8DO3 - chains C and A of the 3 polymer chains in the assembly; structure by electron microscopy, 3.22 A resolution.

== Chain C ==
Protein: Protein transport protein Sec61 subunit beta
Source organism: Homo sapiens
UniProtKB: P60468 (SC61B_HUMAN); residue numbers follow UniProt; this construct covers 1-96
Chain sequence (96 residues; row label = number of the first residue in the row):
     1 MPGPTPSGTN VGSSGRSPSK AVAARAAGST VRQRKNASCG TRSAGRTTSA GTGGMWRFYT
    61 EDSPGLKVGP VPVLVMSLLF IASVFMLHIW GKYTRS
Not modelled in the structure: 1-64, 96
Curated features (UniProtKB/Swiss-Prot):
  - modified residue: Pro2 (N-acetylproline), Ser7 (Phosphoserine), Thr9 (Phosphothreonine), Ser13 (Phosphoserine), Ser14 (Phosphoserine), Ser17 (Phosphoserine)
  - lipidation: Cys39 (S-palmitoyl cysteine)
  - mutagenesis: Cys39 (C39S: Abolishes S-acylation)

== Chain A ==
Protein: Protein transport protein Sec61 subunit alpha isoform 1
Source organism: Homo sapiens
UniProtKB: P61619 (S61A1_HUMAN); residues 1-476 here = UniProt positions 1-476
Chain sequence (476 residues; numbered 1 to 476; the number before each row is that of its first residue):
     1 MAIKFLEVIK PFCVILPEIQ KPERKIQFKE KVLWTAITLF IFLVCCQIPL FGIMSSDSAD
    61 PFYWMRVILA SNRGTLMELG ISPIVTSGLI MQLLAGAKII EVGDTPKDRA LFNGAQKLFG
   121 MIITIGQSIV YVMTGMYGDP SEMGAGICLL ITIQLFVAGL IVLLLDELLQ KGYGLGSGIS
   181 LFIATNICET IVWKAFSPTT VNTGRGMEFE GAIIALFHLL ATRTDKVRAL REAFYRQNLP
   241 NLMNLIATIF VFAVVIYFQG FRYELPIRST KVRGQIGIYP IKLFYTSNIP IILQSALVSN
   301 LYVISQMLSA RFSGNLLVSL LGTWSDTSSG GPARAYPVGG LCYYLSPPES FGSVLEDPVH
   361 AVVYIVFMLG SCAFFSKTWI EVSGSSPRDI AKQFKDQGMV INGKRETSIY RELKKIIPTA
   421 AAFGGLCIGA LSVLADFLGA IGSGTGILLA VTIIYQYFEI FVKEQSEVGS MGALLF
Not modelled in the structure: 1-6, 98-105, 224-226, 326-333, 469-476
Construct notes: conflict Tyr263 (Val in P61619), Pro387 (Ala in P61619), Arg388 (Lys in P61619), Ile390 (Val in P61619), Asp396 (Glu in P61619), Gly398 (Gln in P61619), Lys414 (Asn in P61619), Lys415 (Arg in P61619), Ile416 (Tyr in P61619); engineered mutation Glu264 (Asp in P61619), Arg268 (Lys in P61619), Thr270 (Ala in P61619), Lys271 (Arg in P61619), Val272 (Tyr in P61619), Ile276 (Tyr in P61619), Gly277 (Asn in P61619), Ile278 (Thr in P61619), Phe394 (Leu in P61619), Ile401 (Met in P61619), Asn402 (Arg in P61619), Lys404 (His in P61619), Ile409 (Met in P61619), Tyr410 (Val in P61619), Arg411 (His in P61619)
Ligand contacts: Eeyarestatin I (SWR; N'-(4-chlorophenyl)-N-[(4R)-3-(4-chlorophenyl)-5,5-dimethyl-1-(2-{(2E)-2-[(2E)-3-(5-nitrofuran-2-yl)prop-2-en-1-ylidene]hydrazinyl}-2-oxoethyl)-2-oxoimidazolidin-4-yl]-N-hydroxyurea): Phe62, Met65, Ile68, Leu69, Ser82, Val85, Thr86, Gln127, Val130, Tyr131, Ser177, Ile179, Ser180, Ile183, Ile292, Ala296, Asn300
Curated features (UniProtKB/Swiss-Prot):
  - natural variant: Val67 (V67G: In ADTKD5), Val85 (V85D: In CVID15), Gln92 (Q92R: In SCN11), Thr185 (T185A: In ADTKD5), Glu381 to Phe476 (deletion: In CVID15)
  - mutagenesis: Tyr344 (Y344H: Reduces cotranslational translocation of APLN precursor/preproapelin)
From the paper describing this entry:
  - binding site for Eeyarestatin I: Gln127, Asn300
  - mutagenesis - Q127L, N300L: decreased binding to cotransin CP2
  - mutagenesis - Q127L, N300L: decreased binding to decatransin
  - mutagenesis - Q127L, N300L: decreased binding to ipomoeassin F

== How chain C and chain A interact ==
Residue-residue contacts (32):
  Gly65(C) - Val14(A)
  Leu66(C) - Pro17(A)
  Leu66(C) - Glu18(A)  hydrogen bond (backbone-backbone)
  Lys67(C) - Glu18(A)  salt bridge
  Val68(C) - Glu18(A)  hydrogen bond (backbone-backbone)
  Val68(C) - Ile19(A)
  Val68(C) - Gln20(A)  hydrogen bond (backbone-backbone)
  Pro70(C) - Trp34(A)  hydrophobic
  Pro70(C) - Leu168(A)  hydrophobic
  Pro70(C) - Tyr173(A)
  Val71(C) - Trp34(A)
  Val73(C) - Ile19(A)  hydrophobic
  Val73(C) - Leu165(A)  hydrophobic
  Leu74(C) - Ile41(A)  hydrophobic
  Ser77(C) - Ile41(A)
  Ser77(C) - Ile161(A)
  Phe80(C) - Leu76(A)  hydrophobic
  Phe80(C) - Gln154(A)
  Phe80(C) - Val157(A)  hydrophobic
  Phe80(C) - Ile161(A)  hydrophobic
  Ile81(C) - Val44(A)  hydrophobic
  Ile81(C) - Cys45(A)  hydrophobic
  Ile81(C) - Ile48(A)  hydrophobic
  Val84(C) - Ile48(A)  hydrophobic
  Val84(C) - Pro49(A)
  Val84(C) - Leu76(A)  hydrophobic
  Phe85(C) - Ile48(A)  hydrophobic
  Leu87(C) - Phe51(A)
  His88(C) - Pro49(A)  hydrogen bond (side chain-backbone)
  His88(C) - Leu50(A)  hydrogen bond (side chain-backbone)
  His88(C) - Phe51(A)
  Arg95(C) - Phe51(A)
Other interface residues (no listed pair), chain C (17 interface residues in all): Gly91
Other interface residues (no listed pair), chain A (24 interface residues in all): Ile37, Leu150, Ala158, Leu164

== Overview ==
Chain C and chain A form an interface of 17 and 24 residues respectively; the contacts include 5 hydrogen
bonds and 1 salt bridge. Polar pairs include Lys67(C)-Glu18(A), His88(C)-Pro49(A) and His88(C)-Leu50(A). From
the paper: a binding site for Eeyarestatin I at Gln127(A) and Asn300(A); Q127L and N300L of chain A reduce
binding to cotransin CP2.
Here chain C is Protein transport protein Sec61 subunit beta and chain A is Protein transport protein Sec61
subunit alpha isoform 1, both from Homo sapiens. Entry 8DO3 (Cryo-EM structure of the human Sec61 complex
inhibited by eeyarestatin I) was determined by electron microscopy together with 8DNV, 8DNW, 8DNX, 8DNY, 8DNZ,
8DO0, 8DO1 and 8DO2 from the same study.
